5CSB - chain A; structure by X-ray diffraction, 1.72 A resolution.

== Chain A ==
Protein: Beta-2-microglobulin
Source organism: Homo sapiens
UniProt: P61769 (B2MG_HUMAN); residues 1-99 here correspond to UniProt positions 21-119 (UniProt number = residue number + 20)
Sequence (100 residues; numbered 0 to 99; the number before each row is that of its first residue; numbering starts at 0):
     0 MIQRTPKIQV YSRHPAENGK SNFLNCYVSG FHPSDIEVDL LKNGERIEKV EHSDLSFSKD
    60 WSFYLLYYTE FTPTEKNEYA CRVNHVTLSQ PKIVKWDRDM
Construct notes: initiating methionine (0); engineered mutation Asn76 (Asp96 in P61769)
Cystine bridges: Cys25-Cys80
What the authors report for this chain:
  - mutagenesis - D76N: decreased stability
  - disease-associated variants - D76N: decreased stability (citing earlier work)

== Summary ==
From the paper: D76N reduces stability.
Chain A is Beta-2-microglobulin (Homo sapiens); the structure, The crystal structure of beta2-microglobulin
D76N mutant at room temperature, was determined by X-ray diffraction, deposited together with 5CS7, 5CSG,
4RMU, 4RMV and 4RMW.
